8SIY - chains C and L of the 12 polymer chains in the assembly; structure by electron microscopy, 2.90 A resolution.

# Chain C
Name: Histone H3.2
Organism: Xenopus laevis
UniProt: P84233 (H32_XENLA); residues 1-135 here correspond to UniProt positions 2-136 (UniProt number = residue number + 1)
Sequence (135 residues; row label = number of the first residue in the row):
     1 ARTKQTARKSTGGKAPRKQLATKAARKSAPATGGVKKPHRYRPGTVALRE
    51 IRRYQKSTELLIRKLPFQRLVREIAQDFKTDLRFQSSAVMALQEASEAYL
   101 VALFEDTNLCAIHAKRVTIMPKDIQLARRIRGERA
Disordered / not traced: 1-37, 134-135
Sequence notes: variant Ala102 (Gly103 in P84233)
UniProt features mapped onto this chain:
  - modified residue: Arg2 (Asymmetric dimethylarginine), Thr3 (Phosphothreonine), Lys4 (Allysine), Gln5 (5-glutamyl dopamine), Thr6 (Phosphothreonine), Arg8 (Citrulline), Lys9 (N6,N6,N6-trimethyllysine), Ser10 (ADP-ribosylserine), Thr11 (Phosphothreonine), Lys14 (N6-(2-hydroxyisobutyryl)lysine), Arg17 (Asymmetric dimethylarginine), Lys18 (N6-(2-hydroxyisobutyryl)lysine), Lys23 (N6-(2-hydroxyisobutyryl)lysine), Arg26 (Citrulline), Lys27 (N6,N6,N6-trimethyllysine), Ser28 (ADP-ribosylserine), Lys36 (N6,N6,N6-trimethyllysine), Lys37 (N6-methyllysine), Tyr41 (Phosphotyrosine), Lys56 (N6,N6,N6-trimethyllysine) and 8 more in UniProt
  - lipidation: Cys110 (S-palmitoyl cysteine)

# Chain L
Molecule: Widom 601 DNA
Organism: synthetic construct
Sequence (153 nucleotides; numbered -76 to 76; the number before each row is that of its first residue; numbers below 1 keep their minus sign (DA-76 is residue -76)):
   -76 ATCACAGGATGTATATATCTGACACGTGCCTGGAGACTAGGGAGTAATCC
   -26 CCTTGGCGGTTAAAACGCGGGGGACAGCGCGTACGTGCGTTTAAGCGGTG
    24 CTAGAGCTGTCTACGACCAATTGAGCGGCCTCGGCACCGGGATTCTCCAG
    74 GAT
Disordered / not traced: -76 to -72, 76

# How chain C and chain L interact
Residue-residue contacts (22; chain C residue first):
  His39(C) - DT-67(L)  sugar contact
  Arg40(C) - DT9(L)  hydrogen bond to the base
  Arg40(C) - DG10(L)  hydrogen bond to the sugar
  Tyr41(C) - DT-67(L)  base contact
  Tyr41(C) - DT9(L)  sugar contact
  Tyr41(C) - DG10(L)  phosphate contact
  Pro43(C) - DG8(L)  phosphate contact
  Gly44(C) - DG8(L)  phosphate contact
  Gly44(C) - DT9(L)  hydrogen bond to the phosphate
  Thr45(C) - DT9(L)  phosphate contact
  Val46(C) - DT9(L)  hydrogen bond to the phosphate
  Ala47(C) - DT9(L)  hydrogen bond to the phosphate
  Arg49(C) - DG-66(L)  phosphate contact
  Arg49(C) - DT-65(L)  phosphate contact
  Lys56(C) - DA-64(L)  salt bridge to the phosphate
  Arg63(C) - DG18(L)  salt bridge to the phosphate
  Lys64(C) - DG18(L)  hydrogen bond to the phosphate
  Leu65(C) - DA17(L)  sugar contact
  Leu65(C) - DG18(L)  hydrogen bond to the phosphate
  Pro66(C) - DA17(L)  phosphate contact
  Arg69(C) - DA17(L)  salt bridge to the phosphate
  Asp81(C) - DG27(L)  phosphate contact
Also at the interface, not in a pair above, chain C (18 interface residues in all): Arg42, Arg83
Also at the interface, not in a pair above, chain L (13 interface residues in all): DG-69, DA-68, DA26

# Overview
Chain C and chain L form an interface of 18 and 13 residues respectively, with 7 hydrogen bonds and 3 salt
bridges. Polar pairs include Arg40(C)-DT9(L), Arg40(C)-DG10(L) and Gly44(C)-DT9(L).
Chain C is Histone H3.2 (Xenopus laevis) and chain L is Widom 601 DNA (synthetic construct); the structure,
Origin Recognition Complex Associated (ORCA) protein bound to H4K20me3-nucleosome, was determined by electron
microscopy (same publication as 8SIU).
